Entry 4U5B (X-ray diffraction, 3.50 A resolution); this record covers chains B and F of the 6 polymer chains in the assembly.

# Chain B
Molecule: Glutamate receptor 2
Source organism: Rattus norvegicus
UniProtKB: P19491 (GRIA2_RAT); aligned to UniProt positions 25-838 over residues 6-824 (the alignment contains insertions or deletions, so no single offset holds)
Amino-acid sequence (814 residues; row label = number of the first residue in the row; note: 5 numbers in that range are skipped by the numbering (no residue carries them; nothing is unmodelled there)):
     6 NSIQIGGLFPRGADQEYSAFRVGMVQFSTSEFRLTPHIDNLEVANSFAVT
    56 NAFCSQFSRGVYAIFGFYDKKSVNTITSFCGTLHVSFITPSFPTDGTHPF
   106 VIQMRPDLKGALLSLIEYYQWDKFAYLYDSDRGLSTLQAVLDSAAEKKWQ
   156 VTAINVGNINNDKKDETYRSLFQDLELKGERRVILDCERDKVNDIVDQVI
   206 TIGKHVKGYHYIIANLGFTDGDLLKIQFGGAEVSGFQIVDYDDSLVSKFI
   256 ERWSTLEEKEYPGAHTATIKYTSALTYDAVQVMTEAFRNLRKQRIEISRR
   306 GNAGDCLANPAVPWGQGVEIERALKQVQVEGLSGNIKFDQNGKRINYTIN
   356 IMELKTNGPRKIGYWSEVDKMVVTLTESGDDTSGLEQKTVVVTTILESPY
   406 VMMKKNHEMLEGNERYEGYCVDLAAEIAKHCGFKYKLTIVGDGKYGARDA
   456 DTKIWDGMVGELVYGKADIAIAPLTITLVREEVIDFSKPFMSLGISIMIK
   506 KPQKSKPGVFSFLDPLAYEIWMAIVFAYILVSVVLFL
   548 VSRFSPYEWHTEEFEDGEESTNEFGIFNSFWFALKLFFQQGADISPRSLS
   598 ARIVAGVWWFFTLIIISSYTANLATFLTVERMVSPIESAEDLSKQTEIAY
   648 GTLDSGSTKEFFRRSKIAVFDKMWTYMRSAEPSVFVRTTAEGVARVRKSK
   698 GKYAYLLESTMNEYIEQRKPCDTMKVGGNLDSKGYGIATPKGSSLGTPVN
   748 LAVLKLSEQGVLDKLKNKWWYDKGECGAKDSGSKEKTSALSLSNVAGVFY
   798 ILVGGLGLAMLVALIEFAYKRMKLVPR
Disordered / not traced: 386-389, 548-596, 775-782, 815-824
Sequence notes: engineered mutation Gly184 (Lys203 in P19491), Glu237 (Asn256 in P19491), Asp385 (Asn406 in P19491), Gln392 (Asn413 in P19491), Asp461 (Asn482 in P19491), Ala528 (Cys549 in P19491), Leu535 (Gly556 in P19491), Glu565 (Ser586 in P19491), Phe577 (Leu598 in P19491), Ala580 (Ser601 in P19491), Lys582 (Gly603 in P19491), Leu583 (Ala604 in P19491), Phe585 (Met606 in P19491), Ala589 (Cys610 in P19491), Ala598 (Gly619 in P19491), Ala602 (Gly623 in P19491), Thr622 (Ala643 in P19491), Ala815 (Cys836 in P19491), Arg818 (Ser839 in P19491), Met819 (Arg840 in P19491), Lys820 (Ala841 in P19491), Leu821 (Glu842 in P19491), Val822 (Ala843 in P19491), Pro823 (Lys844 in P19491)
Disulfide bonds: Cys59-Cys311, Cys718-Cys773
Covalent attachments: N-acetylglucosamine (NAG) linked to Asn351
Ligand contacts:
  - FWF (N,N'-[biphenyl-4,4'-diyldi(2R)propane-2,1-diyl]dipropane-2-sulfonamide): Ile481, Lys493, Pro494, Phe495, Met496, Ser497, Ser729, Lys730, Gly731, Val750, Leu751, Ser754, Leu759
  - 3-(carboxymethyl)-4-isopropenylproline (KAI): Glu402, Tyr450, Pro478, Leu479, Thr480, Arg485, Leu650, Ser652, Gly653, Ser654, Thr655, Thr686, Glu705, Met708, Tyr732
Swiss-Prot annotation at these positions:
  - binding site (L-glutamate): Thr482
  - glycosylation: Asn351 (N-linked (GlcNAc...) asparagine)
Reported in the primary citation:
  - contacts within the chain: Ile633-Leu639 (hydrophobic contact), Ile633-Ile645 (hydrophobic contact)
  - mutagenesis - I633A, I633E: decreased signaling
  - mutagenesis - I633A, I633E: unchanged expression

# Chain F
Molecule: Con-ikot-ikot
Source organism: Conus striatus
UniProtKB: P0CB20 (CONII_CONST); residues 1-86 here correspond to UniProt positions 38-123 (UniProt number = residue number + 37)
Amino-acid sequence (90 residues; numbered -3 to 86; the number before each row is that of its first residue; numbers below 1 keep their minus sign (Gly-3 is residue -3)):
    -3 GPGSSGPADCCRMKECCTDRVNECLQRYSGREDKFVSFCYQEATVTCGSF
    47 NEIVGCCYGYQMCMIRVVKPNSLSGAHEACKTVSCGNPCA
Disordered / not traced: -3 to 1
Sequence notes: expression tag (-3 to 0)
Disulfide bonds: Cys12-Cys43, Cys13-Cys52, Cys20-Cys35, Cys53-Cys81, Cys59-Cys76
Swiss-Prot annotation at these positions:
  - site (Interaction with glutamate receptor 2 (GRIA2)): Gln37, Glu48, Ala75

# Chain B / chain F interface
Pairs across the interface (17; chain B residue first):
  Gln392(B) with Arg62(F), hydrogen bond
  His435(B) with Tyr54(F); Met58(F)
  Cys436(B) with Met58(F), hydrophobic; Arg62(F), hydrogen bond (backbone-side chain)
  Gly437(B) with Arg62(F), hydrogen bond (backbone-side chain)
  Ser741(B) with Arg62(F)
  Pro745(B) with Met58(F), hydrophobic; Arg62(F)
  Leu748(B) with Ile61(F), hydrophobic
  Lys752(B) with Ile49(F); Val50(F); Tyr54(F); Ala86(F), hydrogen bond (side chain-backbone)
  Gln756(B) with Asn47(F); Ile49(F); Ala86(F), hydrogen bond (side chain-backbone)
Interface residues without a listed pair, chain B (12 interface residues in all): Phe438, Leu742, Ala749
Interface residues without a listed pair, chain F (9 interface residues in all): Ser33

# Summary
12 residues of chain B face 9 of chain F across their interface, with 5 hydrogen bonds. Polar pairs include
Gln392(B)-Arg62(F), Cys436(B)-Arg62(F) and Gly437(B)-Arg62(F). Ligands of chain B:
3-(carboxymethyl)-4-isopropenylproline and compound FWF. From the paper: I633A and I633E of chain B reduce
signaling; contacts within the chain involving Ile633(B), Leu639(B) and Ile645(B).
Here chain B is Glutamate receptor 2 (Rattus norvegicus) and chain F is Con-ikot-ikot (Conus striatus). Entry
4U5B (Crystal structure of GluA2 A622T, con-ikot-ikot snail toxin, partial agonist KA and postitive modulator
(R,R)-2b complex) was determined by X-ray diffraction (same publication as 4U5C, 4U5D, 4U5E and 4U5F).
